PDB entry 7Y7S | X-ray diffraction, 2.70 A resolution | chains A and B of the 6 polymer chains in the assembly

# Chain A (and B)
Protein: RNA-dependent RNA polymerase
From: Neurospora crassa
Notes: EC 2.7.7.48; chain B of this document is another copy of the same molecule, construct and numbering; everything in this record applies to it too
UniProt: Q9Y7G6 (Q9Y7G6_NEUCS); numbering as in UniProt (aligned over 377-1402)
Sequence (1026 residues; row label = number of the first residue in the row):
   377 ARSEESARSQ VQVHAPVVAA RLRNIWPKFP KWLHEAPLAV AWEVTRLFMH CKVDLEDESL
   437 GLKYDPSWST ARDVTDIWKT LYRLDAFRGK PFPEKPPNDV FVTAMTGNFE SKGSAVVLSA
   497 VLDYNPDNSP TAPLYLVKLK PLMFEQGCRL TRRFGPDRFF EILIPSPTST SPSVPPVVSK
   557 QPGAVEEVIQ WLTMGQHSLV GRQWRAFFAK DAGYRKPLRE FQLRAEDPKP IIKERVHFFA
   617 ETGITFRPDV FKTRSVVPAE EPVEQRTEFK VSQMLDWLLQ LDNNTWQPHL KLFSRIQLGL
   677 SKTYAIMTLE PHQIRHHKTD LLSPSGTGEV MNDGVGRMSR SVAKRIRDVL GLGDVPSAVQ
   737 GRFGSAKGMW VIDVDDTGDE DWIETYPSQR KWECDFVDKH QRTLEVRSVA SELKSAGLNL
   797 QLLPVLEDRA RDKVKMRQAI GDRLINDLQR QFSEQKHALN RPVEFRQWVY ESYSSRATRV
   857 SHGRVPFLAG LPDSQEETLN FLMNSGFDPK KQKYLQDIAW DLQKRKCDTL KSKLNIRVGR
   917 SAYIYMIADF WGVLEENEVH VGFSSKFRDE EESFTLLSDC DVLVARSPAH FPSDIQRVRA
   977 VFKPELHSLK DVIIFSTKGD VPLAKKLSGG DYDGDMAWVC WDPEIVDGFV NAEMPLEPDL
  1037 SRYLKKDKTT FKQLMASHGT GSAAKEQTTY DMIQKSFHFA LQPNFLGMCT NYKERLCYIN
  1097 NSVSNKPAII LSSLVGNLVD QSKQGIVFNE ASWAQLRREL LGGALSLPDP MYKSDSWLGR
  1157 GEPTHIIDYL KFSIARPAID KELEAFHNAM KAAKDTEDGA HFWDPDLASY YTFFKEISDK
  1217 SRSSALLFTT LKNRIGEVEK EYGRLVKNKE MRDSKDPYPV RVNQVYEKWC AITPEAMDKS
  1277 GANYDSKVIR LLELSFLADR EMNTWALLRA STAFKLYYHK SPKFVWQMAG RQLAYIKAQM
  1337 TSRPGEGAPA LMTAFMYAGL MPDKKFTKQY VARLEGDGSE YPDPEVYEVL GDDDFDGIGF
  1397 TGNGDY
Not modelled in the structure: 377-389, 465, 598-604, 626-636, 1187-1195, 1240-1247, 1272-1281, 1373-1402 (chain B: 377-390, 433-434, 461-468, 596-604, 626-636, 1182-1193, 1246-1251, 1271-1282, 1371-1402)
Bound ions: Ca2+ site 1 near Gly1005 (its only coordinating residue here); Ca2+ site 2: Asp1007, Asp1009, Asp1011 (together with ZAN) (shared with 1 residue of chain D); Ca2+ site 3: Asp1007, Asp1009 (together with ZAN)
Small-molecule neighbours: ZAN (5'-O-[(S)-hydroxy{[(S)-hydroxy(phosphonooxy)phosphoryl]amino}phosphoryl]adenosine): Arg671, Lys743, Lys767, Arg962, Ser963, Pro964, Ser1004, Asp1007, Asp1009, Leu1082, Val1115, Asp1116, Lys1119
From the paper describing this entry:
  - binding site for ZAN: Val1115, Asp1116, Lys1119
  - mutagenesis - P964A: decreased catalytic activity

# Interface between chain A and chain B
Contacting residue pairs - 170 pairs, chain A then chain B:
  Lys488(A) with Arg1369(B)
  Arg723(A) with Glu947(B), salt bridge; Glu948(B), salt bridge
  Gly727(A) with Lys1364(B), hydrogen bond (backbone-side chain)
  Gly729(A) with Arg944(B)
  Asp730(A) with Lys942(B), salt bridge; Ser949(B), hydrogen bond
  Val839(A) with Phe1351(B), hydrophobic
  Arg842(A) with Met1352(B), hydrogen bond (side chain-backbone); Gly1355(B), hydrogen bond (side chain-backbone); Leu1356(B)
  Tyr846(A) with Asp1359(B)
  Arg852(A) with Asp1359(B); Lys1361(B); Gln1365(B)
  Arg855(A) with Phe1362(B)
  Val856(A) with Phe1362(B); Gln1365(B); Tyr1366(B)
  Ser857(A) with Arg1369(B)
  Gly859(A) with Tyr1366(B)
  Arg860(A) with Glu1342(B); Gly1343(B)
  Phe863(A) with Ala1344(B), hydrophobic
  Phe877(A) with Ala1346(B), hydrophobic
  Met879(A) with Met1352(B)
  Asn880(A) with Met1348(B); Thr1349(B), hydrogen bond (backbone-backbone); Met1352(B)
  Ser881(A) with Leu1347(B), hydrogen bond (side chain-backbone); Thr1349(B)
  Gly882(A) with Thr1349(B)
  Phe939(A) with Thr951(B)
  Ser940(A) with Lys942(B); Thr951(B)
  Ser941(A) with Ser941(B), hydrogen bond; Lys942(B)
  Lys942(A) with Ser940(B); Ser941(B), hydrogen bond (backbone-side chain)
  Arg944(A) with Gly729(B), hydrogen bond (side chain-backbone); Asp730(B), salt bridge
  Glu947(A) with Arg723(B), hydrogen bond (backbone-side chain); Gly729(B); Asp730(B)
  Glu948(A) with Asp730(B)
  Ser949(A) with Asp730(B), hydrogen bond; Lys986(B)
  Thr951(A) with Phe939(B); Ser940(B)
  Leu952(A) with Phe978(B), hydrophobic; His983(B)
  Ser954(A) with His983(B)
  Phe978(A) with Leu952(B), hydrophobic; Phe978(B), hydrophobic
  Pro980(A) with Phe978(B); Pro980(B)
  His983(A) with Leu952(B); Ser954(B)
  Lys986(A) with Ser949(B), hydrogen bond (side chain-backbone)
  Ser1205(A) with Phe1292(B)
  Tyr1206(A) with Leu1290(B); Phe1292(B), hydrophobic
  Phe1209(A) with Arg1286(B); Leu1287(B), hydrophobic; Phe1292(B), hydrophobic
  Lys1283(A) with Ile1213(B); Ser1217(B), hydrogen bond; Ser1219(B); Ser1220(B), hydrogen bond
  Val1284(A) with Leu1287(B), hydrophobic
  Arg1286(A) with Phe1209(B)
  Leu1287(A) with Phe1209(B), hydrophobic; Leu1287(B), hydrophobic
  Leu1290(A) with Tyr1206(B); Phe1209(B), hydrophobic
  Phe1292(A) with Ser1205(B); Tyr1206(B); Phe1209(B), hydrophobic; Met1336(B)
  Leu1293(A) with Gln1335(B); Met1336(B), hydrophobic
  Ala1294(A) with Pro1340(B)
  Asp1295(A) with Ser1338(B), hydrogen bond; Pro1340(B)
  Met1298(A) with Pro1345(B), hydrophobic
  Arg1327(A) with Gly1343(B); Ala1344(B)
  Tyr1331(A) with Pro1345(B), hydrogen bond (side chain-backbone); Leu1347(B)
  Ala1334(A) with Leu1347(B)
  Gln1335(A) with Leu1293(B); Leu1347(B)
  Met1336(A) with Phe1292(B); Leu1293(B), hydrophobic
  Thr1337(A) with Thr1349(B)
  Ser1338(A) with Asp1295(B), hydrogen bond
  Arg1339(A) with Asp1295(B)
  Pro1340(A) with Ala1294(B); Asp1295(B)
  Glu1342(A) with Arg860(B); Ala1350(B)
  Gly1343(A) with Arg860(B); Arg1327(B)
  Ala1344(A) with Phe863(B), hydrophobic; Arg1327(B); Ala1350(B)
  Pro1345(A) with Met1298(B); Arg1327(B); Tyr1331(B), hydrogen bond (backbone-side chain); Leu1347(B), hydrophobic; Met1348(B)
  Ala1346(A) with Phe877(B), hydrophobic; Ala1346(B); Leu1347(B); Met1348(B), hydrogen bond (backbone-backbone); Tyr1353(B), hydrophobic
  Leu1347(A) with Ser881(B), hydrogen bond (backbone-side chain); Tyr1331(B); Ala1334(B); Gln1335(B); Ala1346(B); Leu1347(B)
  Met1348(A) with Arg842(B); Asn880(B); Pro1345(B); Ala1346(B), hydrogen bond (backbone-backbone); Met1348(B), hydrophobic
  Thr1349(A) with Asn880(B), hydrogen bond (backbone-backbone); Ser881(B); Gly882(B)
  Ala1350(A) with Glu1342(B); Gly1343(B); Ala1344(B)
  Phe1351(A) with Val839(B), hydrophobic; Phe1362(B), hydrophobic; Tyr1366(B), hydrophobic
  Met1352(A) with Arg842(B), hydrogen bond (backbone-side chain); Met879(B); Asn880(B)
  Tyr1353(A) with Ala1346(B), hydrophobic; Met1348(B), hydrophobic
  Ala1354(A) with Phe1362(B)
  Gly1355(A) with Arg842(B), hydrogen bond (backbone-side chain); Asp1359(B), hydrogen bond (backbone-backbone); Phe1362(B)
  Leu1356(A) with Arg842(B); Met1357(B); Pro1358(B), hydrophobic
  Met1357(A) with Leu1356(B); Met1357(B), hydrogen bond (backbone-backbone); Asp1359(B)
  Pro1358(A) with Gly1355(B); Leu1356(B)
  Asp1359(A) with Arg852(B), salt bridge; Gly1355(B), hydrogen bond (backbone-backbone); Met1357(B)
  Lys1361(A) with Arg852(B)
  Phe1362(A) with Arg852(B); Arg855(B); Val856(B), hydrophobic; Phe1351(B), hydrophobic; Ala1354(B); Gly1355(B)
  Gln1365(A) with Val856(B)
  Tyr1366(A) with Val856(B); Phe1351(B), hydrophobic
  Arg1369(A) with Val856(B); Ser857(B), hydrogen bond (side chain-backbone)
  Glu1371(A) with Lys488(B)
  Gly1372(A) with Asp475(B)
Also at the interface, not in a pair above, chain A (86 interface residues in all): Pro838, Glu946, Phe950, Leu1288
Also at the interface, not in a pair above, chain B (90 interface residues in all): Leu728, Val731, Pro838, Gly859, Glu946, Phe950, Val1284, Thr1337, Arg1339, Gly1341, Leu1370

# In short
The interface between chain A and chain B involves 86 residues on one side and 90 on the other, with 28
hydrogen bonds and 5 salt bridges. Polar pairs include Arg723(A)-Glu947(B), Arg723(A)-Glu948(B) and
Asp730(A)-Lys942(B). From the paper: a binding site for ZAN at Val1115(A), Asp1116(A) and Lys1119(A); P964A of
chain A reduces catalytic activity.
Chain A and chain B are both RNA-dependent RNA polymerase (Neurospora crassa); the structure, QDE-1 in complex
with DNA template, RNA primer and AMPNPP, was determined by X-ray diffraction (same publication as 7Y7P, 7Y7Q,
7Y7R and 7Y7T).
